4DV3 - chains A and E of the 21 polymer chains in the assembly; structure by X-ray diffraction, 3.55 A resolution.

# Chain A
Molecule: 16S rRNA
From: Thermus thermophilus
Sequence (1522 nucleotides; each row starts with the number of its first residue; note: 42 numbers in that range are skipped by the numbering (no residue carries them; nothing is unmodelled there); a row labelled like 190A-190L holds insertion residues (190A, then the next letters in order); numbering starts at 0):
     0 UUUGUUGGAGAGUUUGAUCCUGGCUCAGGGUGAACGCUGGCGGCGUGCCU
    50 AAGACAUGCAAGUCGUGCGGG
    73 CCGCGGGGUUUU
    88 ACUCCG
    95 UGGUC
   101 AGCGGCGGACGGGUGAGUAACGCGUGGGU
  129A G
   130 ACCUACCCGGAAGAGGGGGACAACCCGGGGAAACUCGGGCUAAUCCCCCA
   180 UGUGGACCCGC
190A-190L CCCUUGGGGUGU
   191 GUCCAAAGGGCUUU
   216 GCCCGCUUCCGGAUGGGCCCGCGUCCCAUCAGCUAGUUGGUGGGGUAAUG
   266 GCCCACCAAGGCGACGACGGGUAGCCGGUCUGAGAGGAUGGCCGGCCACA
   316 GGGGCACUGAGACACGGGCCCCACUCCUACGGGAGGCAGCAGUUAGGAAU
   366 CUUCCGCAAUGGGCGCAAGCCUGACGGAGCGACGCCGCUUGGAGGAAGAA
   416 GCCCUUCGGGGUGUAAACUCCUGAA
   442 CCCGGGACGAAACCCCCGACGA
   474 GGGGACUGACGGUACCGGG
   494 GUAAUAGCGCCGGCCAACUCCGUGCCAGCAGCCGCGGUAAUACGGAGGGC
   544 GCGAGCGUUACCCGGAUUCACUGGGCGUAAAGGGCGUGUAGGCGGCCUGG
   594 GGCGUCCCAUGUGAAAGACCACGGCUCAACCGUGGGGGAGCGUGGGAUAC
   644 GCUCAGGCUAGACGGUGGGAGAGGGUGGUGGAAUUCCCGGAGUAGCGGUG
   694 AAAUGCGCAGAUACCGGGAGGAACGCCGAUGGCGAAGGCAGCCACCUGGU
   744 CCACCCGUGACGCUGAGGCGCGAAAGCGUGGGGAGCAAACCGGAUUAGAU
   794 ACCCGGGUAGUCCACGCCCUAAACGAUGCGCGCUAGGUCUCUGGGUCU
   848 CCUGGGGGCCGAAGCUAACGCGUUAAGCGCGCCGCCUGGGGAGUACGGCC
   898 GCAAGGCUGAAACUAAAAGGAAUUGACGGGGGCCCGCACAAGCGGUGGAG
   948 CAUGUGGUUUAAUUCGAAGXAACGCGAAGAACCUUACCAGGCCUUGACAU
   998 GCUAGG
 1003A G
  1004 AACCCGGGUGAAAGCCUGGGGUGCCCC
1030A-1030D GCGA
  1031 GGGGAGCCCUAGCACAGGUGCUGCAUGGCCGUCGUCAGCUCGUGCCGUGA
  1081 GGUGUUGGGUUAAGUCCCGCAACGAGCGCAACCCCCGCCGUUAGUUGCCA
  1131 GCGGUUCGGCCGGGCACUCUAACGGGACUGCCCGCGAAA
  1171 GCGGGAGGAAGGAGGGGACGACGUCUGGUCAGCAUGGCCCUUACGGCCUG
  1221 GGCGACACACGUGCUACAAUGCCCACUACAAAGCGAUGCCACCCGGCAAC
  1271 GGGGAGCUAAUCGCAAAAAGGUGGGCCCAGUUCGGAUUGGGGUCUGCAAC
  1321 CCGACCCCAUGAAGCCGGAAUCGCUAGUAAUCGCGGAUCAG
 1361A C
  1362 CAUGCCGCGGUGAAUACGUUCCCGGGCCUUGUACACACXGCCXGUXACGC
  1412 CAUGGGAGCGGGCUCUACCCGAAGUCGCCGGG
  1446 AGCCUACGGG
  1459 CAGGCGCCGAGGGUAGGGCCCGUGACUGGGGCGAAGUCGUAACAAGGUAG
  1509 CUGUACCGGAAGGUGCGGCUGGAUCCACUCCUUUCU
Not modelled in the structure: 0-4, 1534-1538
Modified / non-standard residues: PSU (pseudouridine-5'-monophosphate) at position 516, 7MG (7N-methyl-8-hydroguanosine-5'-monophosphate) at position 527, M2G (N2-dimethylguanosine-5'-monophosphate) at position 966, 5MC (5-methylcytidine-5'-monophosphate) at position 967, 2MG (2N-methylguanosine-5'-monophosphate) at position 1207, 5MC (5-methylcytidine-5'-monophosphate) at position 1400, 4OC (4n,o2'-methylcytidine-5'-monophosphate) at position 1402, 5MC (5-methylcytidine-5'-monophosphate) at position 1404, 5MC (5-methylcytidine-5'-monophosphate) at position 1407, UR3 (3-methyluridine-5'-monophoshate) at position 1498, MA6 (6N-dimethyladenosine-5'-monophoshate) at position 1518, MA6 (6N-dimethyladenosine-5'-monophoshate) at position 1519, PSU (pseudouridine-5'-monophosphate) at position 1540, PSU (pseudouridine-5'-monophosphate) at position 1541
Differences from the reference sequence: engineered mutation A912 (C1535 in M26923.1); conflict C1534 (A2157 in M26923.1), A1535 (C2158 in M26923.1)
Ion coordination: Mg2+ site 1 near G7 (its only coordinating residue here); Mg2+ site 2 near G21 (its only coordinating residue here); Mg2+ site 3: C48, U49, G115; Mg2+ site 4 near A53 (its only coordinating residue here); Mg2+ site 5: C58, U387; Mg2+ site 6: A59, U387; Mg2+ site 7: G69, G97; Mg2+ site 8 near G105 (its only coordinating residue here); Mg2+ site 9: A109, G331; Mg2+ site 10 near G111 (its only coordinating residue here); Mg2+ site 11: G117, G289; Mg2+ site 12: C121, G124, U125, G236; 106 more Mg2+ sites not listed
Ligand contacts: streptomycin (SRY): U12, U14, C526, 7MG_527, A912, A913, A914, A915, C1490, G1491

# Chain E
Molecule: ribosomal protein S5
From: Thermus thermophilus
UniProtKB: Q5SHQ5 (RS5_THET8); numbering as in UniProt (aligned over 1-162)
Sequence (162 residues; row label = number of the first residue in the row):
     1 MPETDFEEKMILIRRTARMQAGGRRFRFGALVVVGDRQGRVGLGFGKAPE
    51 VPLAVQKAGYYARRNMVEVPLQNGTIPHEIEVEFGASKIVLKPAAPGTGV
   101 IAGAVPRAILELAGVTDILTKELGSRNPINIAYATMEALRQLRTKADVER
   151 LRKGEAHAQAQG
Not modelled in the structure: 1-4, 155-162

# How chain A and chain E interact
Contacting residue pairs (75):
  U5(A) with Ala95(E), base contact
  G6(A) with Ala94(E), base contact; Ala95(E), hydrogen bond to the base; Thr98(E), hydrogen bond to the base; Leu119(E), sugar contact
  G7(A) with Lys92(E), hydrogen bond to the base; Leu119(E), sugar contact; Thr120(E), hydrogen bond to the sugar
  A8(A) with Ile101(E), phosphate contact; Ala102(E), hydrogen bond to the sugar; Gly103(E), sugar contact; Arg107(E), base contact; Thr120(E), sugar contact
  G9(A) with Lys121(E), salt bridge to the phosphate; Glu122(E), hydrogen bond to the phosphate; Arg126(E), phosphate contact
  A10(A) with Arg126(E), phosphate contact
  G15(A) with Ala17(E), sugar contact; Met19(E), sugar contact; Arg24(E), hydrogen bond to the sugar
  A16(A) with Thr16(E), sugar contact; Ala17(E), hydrogen bond to the sugar
  U17(A) with Arg14(E), phosphate contact
  C18(A) with Arg14(E), salt bridge to the phosphate; Asn127(E), hydrogen bond to the phosphate; Asn130(E), phosphate contact
  C19(A) with Ala86(E), phosphate contact; Ser125(E), hydrogen bond to the phosphate; Asn127(E), hydrogen bond to the phosphate; Asn130(E), hydrogen bond to the phosphate
  U20(A) with Ala86(E), phosphate contact
  A559(A) with Lys121(E), salt bridge to the phosphate; Arg126(E), salt bridge to the phosphate
  U560(A) with Leu123(E), base contact
  A864(A) with Gly85(E), phosphate contact
  U921(A) with Arg18(E), sugar contact; Met19(E), hydrogen bond to the sugar
  G922(A) with Met19(E), sugar contact; Gln20(E), sugar contact; Ala21(E), hydrogen bond to the sugar
  A923(A) with Ala21(E), phosphate contact
  C1069(A) with Gln20(E), phosphate contact; Arg25(E), hydrogen bond to the sugar
  U1070(A) with Arg18(E), salt bridge to the phosphate; Gln20(E), phosphate contact; Arg25(E), salt bridge to the phosphate
  C1071(A) with Arg27(E), salt bridge to the phosphate; Pro49(E), sugar contact
  G1072(A) with Pro49(E), phosphate contact; Lys57(E), salt bridge to the phosphate
  U1073(A) with Lys57(E), salt bridge to the phosphate
  G1074(A) with Tyr60(E), phosphate contact; Tyr61(E), hydrogen bond to the phosphate; Arg64(E), salt bridge to the phosphate
  U1078(A) with Phe84(E), sugar contact; Ile129(E), sugar contact; Asn130(E), hydrogen bond to the sugar; Tyr133(E), phosphate contact
  G1079(A) with Arg14(E), hydrogen bond to the phosphate; Tyr133(E), hydrogen bond to the phosphate
  A1080(A) with Arg14(E), salt bridge to the phosphate; Thr16(E), phosphate contact; Ala17(E), sugar contact; Phe45(E), phosphate contact; Lys47(E), salt bridge to the phosphate
  G1081(A) with Thr16(E), phosphate contact; Ala17(E), phosphate contact; Arg27(E), salt bridge to the phosphate
  G1082(A) with Arg27(E), salt bridge to the phosphate
  C1192(A) with Arg25(E), hydrogen bond to the base
  U1194(A) with Gly22(E), sugar contact
  C1397(A) with Arg24(E), salt bridge to the phosphate
  A1398(A) with Met19(E), base contact; Gly22(E), base contact; Gly23(E), base contact
Other interface residues (no listed pair), chain A (37 interface residues in all): G558, G1077, G1193, A1396
Other interface residues (no listed pair), chain E (42 interface residues in all): Ala48

# Overview
The interface between chain A and chain E involves 37 residues on one side and 42 on the other; the contacts
include 20 hydrogen bonds and 15 salt bridges. Polar contacts include G6(A)-Ala95(E), G6(A)-Thr98(E) and
G7(A)-Lys92(E). Chain A binds streptomycin.
Here chain A is 16S rRNA and chain E is ribosomal protein S5, both from Thermus thermophilus. Entry 4DV3
(Crystal structure of the Thermus thermophilus 30S ribosomal subunit with a 16S rRNA mutation, C912A, bound
...) was determined by X-ray diffraction.
